Entry 4EAK (X-ray diffraction, 2.50 A resolution); this record covers chains B and C of the 3 polymer chains in the assembly.

Chain B:
Molecule: 5'-AMP-activated protein kinase subunit beta-1
From: Rattus norvegicus
Reference sequence: P80386 (AAKB1_RAT); numbering as in UniProt (aligned over 200-270)
Sequence (72 residues; each row starts with the number of its first residue):
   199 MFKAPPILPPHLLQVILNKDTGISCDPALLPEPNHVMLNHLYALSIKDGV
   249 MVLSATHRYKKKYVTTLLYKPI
Disordered / not traced: 199-201, 206-232
Sequence notes: expression tag (199)
UniProt features mapped onto this chain:
  - modified residue: K201 (N6-succinyllysine)

Chain C:
Molecule: 5'-AMP-activated protein kinase subunit gamma-1
From: Rattus norvegicus
Reference sequence: P80385 (AAKG1_RAT); numbering as in UniProt (aligned over 1-330)
Sequence (330 residues; row label = number of the first residue in the row):
     1 MESVAAESAPAPENEHSQETPESNSSVYTTFMKSHRCYDLIPTSSKLVVF
    51 DTSLQVKKAFFALVTNGVRAAPLWDSKKQSFVGMLTITDFINILHRYYKS
   101 ALVQIYELEEHKIETWREVYLQDSFKPLVCISPNASLFDAVSSLIRNKIH
   151 RLPVIDPESGNTLYILTHKRILKFLKLFITEFPKPEFMSKSLEELQIGTY
   201 ANIAMVRTTTPVYVALGIFVQHRVSALPVVDEKGRVVDIYSKFDVINLAA
   251 EKTYNNLDVSVTKALQHRSHYFEGVLKCYLHETLEAIINRLVEAEVHRLV
   301 VVDEHDVVKGIVSLSDILQALVLTGGEKKP
Disordered / not traced: 1-22, 97-106, 254-255, 270-274, 325-330
Residues lining bound ligands:
  - ATP (adenosine-5'-triphosphate), molecule 1: R69, M84, T86, I87, T88, D89, R117, Q122, K126, P127, L128, V129, K148, I149, H150, R151, L152, P153, F243
  - ATP, molecule 2: H150, H168, T199, N202, I203, A204, V224, S225, A226, L227, P228, H297, R298, I311, S313, L314, S315, D316
  - tris(hydroxyethyl)aminomethane (TAM): V68, R69, R151, T167, K169, R170, K173, H297
UniProt features mapped onto this chain:
  - motif: L137 to E158 (AMPK pseudosubstrate)
  - binding site (ADP): R69, M84 to D89, V129, H150, R151, K169, S241 to D244, R268, L276, H297, R298
  - binding site (AMP): R69, M84 to D89, V129, H150, R151, K169, T199, A204, S225, A226, S241 to D244, R268, L276, H297, R298, S313 to D316
  - binding site (ATP): R69, M84 to D89, V129, H150, R151, K169, S241 to D244, R268, L276, H297, R298
  - modified residue: S260 (Phosphoserine), T262 (Phosphothreonine), S269 (Phosphoserine)

How chain B and chain C interact:
Residue-residue contacts (39):
  D246(B) with K58(C), hydrogen bond (backbone-side chain)
  V248(B) with K58(C)
  Y257(B) with Y38(C), hydrophobic; P133(C); D156(C); L163(C), hydrophobic
  K258(B) with R36(C); Y38(C); N134(C)
  K259(B) with Y38(C), hydrogen bond (backbone-side chain)
  K260(B) with Y38(C), hydrogen bond (side chain-backbone); I41(C), hydrogen bond (side chain-backbone); P42(C); T43(C)
  Y261(B) with T43(C), hydrogen bond (backbone-backbone); S44(C); S45(C), hydrogen bond (backbone-backbone)
  V262(B) with S45(C); L163(C)
  T263(B) with S45(C), hydrogen bond (backbone-backbone); K46(C); L47(C), hydrogen bond (backbone-backbone)
  T264(B) with L47(C); V49(C)
  L265(B) with K46(C); L47(C), hydrogen bond (backbone-backbone); V48(C); V49(C), hydrogen bond (backbone-backbone)
  L266(B) with V49(C)
  Y267(B) with V48(C), hydrophobic; V49(C), hydrogen bond (backbone-backbone); F50(C), hydrophobic; D51(C), hydrogen bond (backbone-backbone); L54(C), hydrophobic; A62(C), hydrophobic; N66(C), hydrogen bond
  P269(B) with D51(C); S53(C); L54(C)
Other interface residues (no listed pair), chain B (15 interface residues in all): K268
Other interface residues (no listed pair), chain C (25 interface residues in all): D39, T65, T162

In short:
15 residues of chain B and 25 residues of chain C are in contact, with 13 hydrogen bonds. Among the polar
pairs are D246(B)-K58(C), K259(B)-Y38(C) and K260(B)-Y38(C). Bound to chain C: ATP and
tris(hydroxyethyl)aminomethane.
Here chain B is 5'-AMP-activated protein kinase subunit beta-1 and chain C is 5'-AMP-activated protein kinase
subunit gamma-1, both from Rattus norvegicus. Entry 4EAK (Co-crystal structure of an AMPK core with ATP) was
determined by X-ray diffraction together with 4EAG, 4EAI, 4EAJ and 4EAL from the same study.
